PDB entry 8ATF | electron microscopy, 3.45 A resolution | chains K and Q of the 12 polymer chains in the assembly

[Chain K]
Molecule: 227-nt DNA strand
Sequence (227 nucleotides; each row starts with the number of its first residue; numbers below 1 keep their minus sign (DC-73 is residue -73)):
   -73 CTGGAGAATC CCGGTGCCGA GGCCGCTCAA TTGGTCGTAG ACAGCTCTAG CACCGCTTAA
   -13 ACGCACGTAC GCGCTGTCCC CCGCGTTTTA ACCGCCAAGG GGATTACTCC CTAGTCTCCA
    47 GGCACGTGTC AGATATATAC ATCCTGTGCA TGTATTGAAC AGCGACCTTG CCGGTGCCAG
   107 TCGGATAGTG TTCCGAGCTC CCACTCTAGA GGATCCCCGG GTACCGA
Unresolved in the structure: -73, 71-153

[Chain Q]
Name: Histone H3.2
From: Homo sapiens
UniProtKB: Q71DI3 (H32_HUMAN); residues 1-135 here correspond to UniProt positions 2-136 (UniProt number = residue number + 1)
Amino-acid sequence (135 residues; row label = number of the first residue in the row):
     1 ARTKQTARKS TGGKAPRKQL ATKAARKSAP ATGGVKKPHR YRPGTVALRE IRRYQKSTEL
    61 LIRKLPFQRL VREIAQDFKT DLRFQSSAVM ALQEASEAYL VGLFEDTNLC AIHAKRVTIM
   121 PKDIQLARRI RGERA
Unresolved in the structure: 1-37, 135
Curated features (UniProtKB/Swiss-Prot):
  - modified residue: Arg2 (Asymmetric dimethylarginine), Thr3 (Phosphothreonine), Lys4 (Allysine), Gln5 (5-glutamyl dopamine), Thr6 (Phosphothreonine), Arg8 (Citrulline), Lys9 (N6,N6,N6-trimethyllysine), Ser10 (ADP-ribosylserine), Thr11 (Phosphothreonine), Lys14 (N6-(2-hydroxyisobutyryl)lysine), Arg17 (Asymmetric dimethylarginine), Lys18 (N6-(2-hydroxyisobutyryl)lysine), Lys23 (N6-(2-hydroxyisobutyryl)lysine), Arg26 (Citrulline), Lys27 (N6,N6,N6-trimethyllysine), Ser28 (ADP-ribosylserine), Lys36 (N6,N6,N6-trimethyllysine), Lys37 (N6-methyllysine), Tyr41 (Phosphotyrosine), Lys56 (N6,N6,N6-trimethyllysine) and 8 more in UniProt
  - lipidation: Lys18 (N6-decanoyllysine), Cys110 (S-palmitoyl cysteine)

[Chain K / chain Q interface]
Contacting residue pairs - 26 pairs, chain K then chain Q:
  DA-67(K) - Tyr41(Q)  sugar contact
  DA-66(K) - Tyr41(Q)  sugar contact
  DA-66(K) - Arg49(Q)  hydrogen bond to the phosphate
  DT-65(K) - Arg49(Q)  salt bridge to the phosphate
  DG-1(K) - Lys115(Q)  salt bridge to the phosphate
  DC8(K) - Pro43(Q)  phosphate contact
  DC8(K) - Gly44(Q)  hydrogen bond to the phosphate
  DG9(K) - Arg40(Q)  hydrogen bond to the base
  DG9(K) - Tyr41(Q)  sugar contact
  DG9(K) - Arg42(Q)  phosphate contact
  DG9(K) - Pro43(Q)  phosphate contact
  DG9(K) - Gly44(Q)  hydrogen bond to the phosphate
  DG9(K) - Thr45(Q)  hydrogen bond to the phosphate
  DG9(K) - Val46(Q)  hydrogen bond to the phosphate
  DG9(K) - Ala47(Q)  hydrogen bond to the phosphate
  DG9(K) - Glu50(Q)  phosphate contact
  DC10(K) - Arg40(Q)  phosphate contact
  DC10(K) - Tyr41(Q)  hydrogen bond to the phosphate
  DC10(K) - Val46(Q)  phosphate contact
  DA17(K) - Arg63(Q)  phosphate contact
  DA17(K) - Leu65(Q)  phosphate contact
  DA17(K) - Arg69(Q)  salt bridge to the phosphate
  DC18(K) - Arg63(Q)  salt bridge to the phosphate
  DC18(K) - Lys64(Q)  hydrogen bond to the phosphate
  DC18(K) - Leu65(Q)  hydrogen bond to the phosphate
  DG27(K) - Arg83(Q)  sugar contact
Also at the interface, not in a pair above, chain K (11 interface residues in all): DG25
Also at the interface, not in a pair above, chain Q (18 interface residues in all): His39, Pro66

[In short]
11 residues of chain K face 18 of chain Q across their interface, with 10 hydrogen bonds and 4 salt bridges.
Polar pairs include DG9(K)-Arg40(Q), DA-66(K)-Arg49(Q) and DC8(K)-Gly44(Q).
Chain K is a 227-nt DNA strand and chain Q is Histone H3.2 (Homo sapiens); the structure, Nucleosome-bound
Ino80 ATPase, was determined by electron microscopy together with 8AV6 from the same study.
